PDB entry 4ASS | X-ray diffraction, 7.00 A resolution (low resolution: residue-level contacts below are approximate; hydrogen-bond / salt-bridge calls are withheld) | chains H and Z of the 11 polymer chains in the assembly

[Chain H]
Name: Tubr from bacillus thuringiensis pbtoxis
From: Bacillus thuringiensis
UniProtKB: Q8KNP2 (Q8KNP2_BACTI); residues 1-104 here = UniProt positions 1-104
Sequence (104 residues; each row starts with the number of its first residue):
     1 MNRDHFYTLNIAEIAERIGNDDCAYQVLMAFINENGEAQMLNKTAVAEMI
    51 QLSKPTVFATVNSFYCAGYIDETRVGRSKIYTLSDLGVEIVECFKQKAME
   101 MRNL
Unresolved in the structure: 1-5, 99-104
Modified positions: Mse1, Mse99, Mse101 (selenomethionine); Mse29, Mse40, Mse49 (selenomethionine; parent Met)
UniProt features mapped onto this chain:
  - DNA-binding region (HTH): Lys43 to Ile50, Lys54 to Tyr65
  - mutagenesis: Lys43 (K43A: No DNA binding), Ser63 (S63R: No longer dimerizes, decreased DNA-binding; S63W: Dimerizes, decreased DNA binding), Ala67 (A67R: No longer dimerizes, decreased DNA binding; A67W: Dimerizes, decreased DNA binding), Arg74 (R74A: No DNA binding), Arg77 (R77A: No DNA binding), Lys79 (K79A: Decreased DNA binding)

[Chain Z]
Molecule: Tubc from bacillus thuringiensis pbtoxis 26 bp
Notes: fragment: antisense strand
Sequence (26 nucleotides; each row starts with the number of its first residue):
     1 ATGTAAACTGAAAGTTAAACTTAAAG

[Interface between chain H and chain Z]
Contacting residue pairs (12; chain H residue first):
  Asn42(H) with DC8(Z)
  Lys43(H) with DC8(Z); DT9(Z)
  Thr44(H) with DA7(Z); DC8(Z)
  Ala45(H) with DC8(Z)
  Glu48(H) with DA7(Z)
  Lys54(H) with DC8(Z); DT9(Z)
  Pro55(H) with DA11(Z)
  Phe58(H) with DC8(Z); DT9(Z)
Interface residues without a listed pair, chain Z (5 interface residues in all): DG10

[Overview]
8 residues of chain H and 5 residues of chain Z are in contact. From UniProt: a DNA-binding region and 6
mutagenesis sites on chain H.
Chain H is Tubr from bacillus thuringiensis pbtoxis (Bacillus thuringiensis) and chain Z is Tubc from bacillus
thuringiensis pbtoxis 26 bp; the structure, TubR bound to tubC - 26 bp - from Bacillus thuringiensis serovar
israelensis pBtoxis, was determined by X-ray diffraction, deposited together with 4ASN and 4ASO.
